7T8K - chains B and C of the 4 polymer chains in the assembly; structure by X-ray diffraction, 2.30 A resolution.

# Chain B
Protein: BrxR
Organism: Acinetobacter sp. NEB 394
UniProt: A0A7H8SL41 (A0A7H8SL41_9GAMM); residues 1-288 here = UniProt positions 1-288
Amino-acid sequence (291 residues; row label = number of the first residue in the row; numbers below 1 keep their minus sign (Gly-2 is residue -2)):
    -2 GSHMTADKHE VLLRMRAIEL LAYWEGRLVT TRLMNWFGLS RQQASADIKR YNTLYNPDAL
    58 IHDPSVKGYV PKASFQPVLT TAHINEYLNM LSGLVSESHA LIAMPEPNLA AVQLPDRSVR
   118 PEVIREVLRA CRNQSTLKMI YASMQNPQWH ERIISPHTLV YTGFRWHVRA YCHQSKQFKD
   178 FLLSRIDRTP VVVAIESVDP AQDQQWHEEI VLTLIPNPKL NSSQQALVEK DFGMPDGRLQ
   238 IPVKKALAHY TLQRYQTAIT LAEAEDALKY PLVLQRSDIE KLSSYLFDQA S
Unresolved in the structure: -2 to 2, 280-288
Construct notes: expression tag (-2 to 0)
What the authors report for this chain:
  - binding site for the 25-nt DNA strand (chain C): Arg11, Ser37, Arg38, Gln39, Gln40, His59, Lys64, Tyr66
  - specificity-determining residues: Arg38
  - mutagenesis - R47A: unchanged stability
  - mutagenesis - R149A: unchanged binding to the 25-nt DNA strand (chain C)
  - mutagenesis - R47A: decreased binding to the 25-nt DNA strand (chain C)

# Chain C
Molecule: 25-nt DNA strand
Sequence (25 nucleotides; numbered 1 to 25; the number before each row is that of its first residue):
     1 ATACAGTAAA TTATTTTTAC GGTAT

# How chain B and chain C interact
Pairs across the interface - 17 pairs, chain B then chain C:
  Arg24(B) - DC4(C)  salt bridge to the phosphate
  Val26(B) - DC4(C)  phosphate contact
  Val26(B) - DA5(C)  phosphate contact
  Thr27(B) - DA5(C)  hydrogen bond to the phosphate
  Arg38(B) - DA5(C)  base contact
  Arg38(B) - DG6(C)  hydrogen bond to the base
  Arg38(B) - DT7(C)  hydrogen bond to the base
  Gln39(B) - DT7(C)  hydrogen bond to the base
  Gln39(B) - DA8(C)  base contact
  Ser42(B) - DG6(C)  hydrogen bond to the phosphate
  Ser42(B) - DT7(C)  base contact
  His59(B) - DA5(C)  hydrogen bond to the sugar
  Lys64(B) - DT2(C)  hydrogen bond to the base
  Lys64(B) - DA3(C)  hydrogen bond to the sugar
  Lys64(B) - DC4(C)  sugar contact
  Tyr66(B) - DA5(C)  hydrogen bond to the phosphate
  Tyr66(B) - DG6(C)  hydrogen bond to the phosphate
Other interface residues (no listed pair), chain B (14 interface residues in all): Glu7, Leu25, Thr28, Ile45, Gly65
Other interface residues (no listed pair), chain C (8 interface residues in all): DT15

# In short
14 residues of chain B face 8 of chain C across their interface, with 10 hydrogen bonds and 1 salt bridge.
Polar contacts include Arg38(B)-DG6(C), Arg38(B)-DT7(C) and Gln39(B)-DT7(C). From the paper: a binding site
for the 25-nt DNA strand (chain C) at Arg11(B), Ser37(B) and Arg38(B) among others; R47A of chain B reduces
binding to the 25-nt DNA strand (chain C).
Chain B is BrxR (Acinetobacter sp. NEB 394) and chain C is a 25-nt DNA strand; the structure, BrxR from
Acinetobacter BREX type I phage restriction system bound to DNA, was determined by X-ray diffraction,
deposited together with 7T8L.
